Entry 5MU6 (X-ray diffraction, 1.88 A resolution); this record covers chain A.

[Chain A]
Molecule: Glycylpeptide N-tetradecanoyltransferase 1
Organism: Homo sapiens
Notes: EC 2.3.1.97
Reference sequence: P30419 (NMT1_HUMAN), isoform P30419-2; residues 109-496 here correspond to UniProt positions 29-416 (UniProt number = residue number - 80)
Chain sequence (391 residues; each row starts with the number of its first residue):
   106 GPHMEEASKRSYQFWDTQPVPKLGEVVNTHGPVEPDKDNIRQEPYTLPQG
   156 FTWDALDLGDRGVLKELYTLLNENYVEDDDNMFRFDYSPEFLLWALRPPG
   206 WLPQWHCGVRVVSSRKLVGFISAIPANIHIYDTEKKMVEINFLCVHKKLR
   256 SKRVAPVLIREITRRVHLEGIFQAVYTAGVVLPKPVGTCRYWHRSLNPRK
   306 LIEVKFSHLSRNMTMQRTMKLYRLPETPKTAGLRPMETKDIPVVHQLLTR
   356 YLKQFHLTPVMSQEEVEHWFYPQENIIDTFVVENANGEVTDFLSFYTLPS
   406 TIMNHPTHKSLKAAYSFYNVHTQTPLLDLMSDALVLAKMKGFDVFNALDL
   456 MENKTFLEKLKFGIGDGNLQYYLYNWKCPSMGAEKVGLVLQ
Disordered / not traced: 106-114
Sequence notes: expression tag (106-108)
Ion coordination: Mg2+: L254 (together with tetradecanoyl-coa)
Small-molecule neighbours:
  - KFK (1-[5-[3,4-bis(fluoranyl)-2-[2-(1,3,5-trimethylpyrazol-4-yl)ethoxy]phenyl]-1-methyl-indazol-3-yl]-N,N-dimethyl-methanamine): Y180, V181, E182, D183, F188, R189, F190, Y192, N246, T282, G284, Y296, W297, H298, F311, S405, L416, Y420, N451, A452, L453, L474, L495, Q496
  - tetradecanoyl-coa (MYA): Y117, Q118, F119, W120, N179, Y180, V181, V243, I245, N246, F247, L248, C249, V250, L254, R255, S256, K257, R258, V259, A260, P261, I264, I267, T268, V271, H272, I276, F277, Q278, A279, Y281, T282, A283, V285, L287, Y479
Reported in the primary citation:
  - binding site for KFK: V181, F188, F190, Y296, F311, S405
  - conformationally variable residues (side-chain flip): Y296, H298

[In short]
Chain A binds tetradecanoyl-coa and compound KFK. The paper reports a binding site for KFK at V181, F188 and
F190 among others; conformational variability at Y296 and H298.
Chain A is Glycylpeptide N-tetradecanoyltransferase 1 (Homo sapiens); the structure, Human
N-myristoyltransferase (NMT1) with Myristoyl-CoA and IMP-1088 inhibitor bound, was determined by X-ray
diffraction together with 5O48, 5O4V, 5O6H and 5O6J from the same study.
